PDB entry 2YR4 | X-ray diffraction, 1.70 A resolution | chains A and B

== Chain A (and B) ==
Molecule: Pro-enzyme of L-phenylalanine oxidase
Organism: Pseudomonas sp. P-501
Notes: EC 1.13.12.9; chain B of this document is another copy of the same molecule, construct and numbering; everything in this record applies to it too
UniProt: Q5W9R9 (Q5W9R9_9PSED); residues 1-713 here correspond to UniProt positions 2-714 (UniProt number = residue number + 1)
Amino-acid sequence (721 residues; each row starts with the number of its first residue):
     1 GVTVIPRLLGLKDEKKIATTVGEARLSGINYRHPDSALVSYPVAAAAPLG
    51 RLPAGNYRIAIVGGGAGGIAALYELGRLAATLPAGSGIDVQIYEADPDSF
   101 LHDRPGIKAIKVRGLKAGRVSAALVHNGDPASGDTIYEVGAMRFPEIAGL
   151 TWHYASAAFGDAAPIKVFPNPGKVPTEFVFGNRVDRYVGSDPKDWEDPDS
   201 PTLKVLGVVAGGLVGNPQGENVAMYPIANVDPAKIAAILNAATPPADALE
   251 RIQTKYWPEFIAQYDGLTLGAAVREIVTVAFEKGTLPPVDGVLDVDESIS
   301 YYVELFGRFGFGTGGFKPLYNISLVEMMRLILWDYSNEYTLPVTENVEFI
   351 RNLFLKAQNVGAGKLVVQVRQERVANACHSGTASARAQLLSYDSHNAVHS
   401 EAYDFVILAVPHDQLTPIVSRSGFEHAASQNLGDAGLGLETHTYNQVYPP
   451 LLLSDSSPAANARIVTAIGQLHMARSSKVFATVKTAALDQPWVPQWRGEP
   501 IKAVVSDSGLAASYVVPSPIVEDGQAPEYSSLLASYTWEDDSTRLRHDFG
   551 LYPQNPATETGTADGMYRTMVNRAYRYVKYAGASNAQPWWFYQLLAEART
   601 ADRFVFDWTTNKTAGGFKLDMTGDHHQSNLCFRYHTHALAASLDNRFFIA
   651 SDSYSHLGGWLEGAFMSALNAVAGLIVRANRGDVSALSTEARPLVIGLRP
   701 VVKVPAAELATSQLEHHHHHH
Disordered / not traced: 105-108, 520-526, 547-561, 612-614, 704-721 (chain B: 129-132, 519-526, 548-563, 612-614, 705-721)
Construct notes: expression tag (714-721)
UniProt features mapped onto this chain:
  - binding site (FAD): G1, G67, E94, A95, R119, G140 to R143, V374, S651, D652, G659 to L661
  - binding site (substrate): R143, Y536, G659
Residues lining bound ligands: FAD (flavin-adenine dinucleotide): G1, V62, G63, G64, G65, A66, G67, G68, Y93, E94, A95, D96, A117, G118, R119, V120, V139, G140, A141, M142, R143, F144, E372, R373, V374, A409, V410, P411, Q414, I418, S476, K478, Y536, G615, G616, F617, A650, S651, D652, G659, W660, L661, A664

== Interface between chain A and chain B ==
Residue-residue contacts (137):
  F180(A) - T466(B)
  G181(A) - F424(B)
  G181(A) - A462(B)
  G181(A) - T466(B)
  N182(A) - F424(B)
  N182(A) - P458(B)
  N182(A) - A459(B)
  N182(A) - A462(B)
  G266(A) - L267(B)
  G266(A) - A271(B)
  L267(A) - G266(B)
  T268(A) - T268(B)
  T268(A) - T622(B)  hydrogen bond
  A271(A) - G266(B)
  R274(A) - G623(B)
  R274(A) - H626(B)  hydrogen bond
  V289(A) - A459(B)  hydrophobic
  D290(A) - S457(B)  hydrogen bond
  D290(A) - A459(B)
  V292(A) - S457(B)
  L293(A) - S457(B)
  L293(A) - A459(B)  hydrophobic
  L293(A) - A460(B)
  D294(A) - R699(B)  salt bridge
  D296(A) - H626(B)  salt bridge
  D296(A) - R699(B)
  E297(A) - R463(B)  salt bridge
  E297(A) - L630(B)
  S300(A) - R463(B)
  S300(A) - H626(B)
  Y301(A) - A459(B)  hydrophobic
  E304(A) - Q470(B)
  E304(A) - Q627(B)
  R308(A) - Q470(B)  hydrogen bond
  K317(A) - Q470(B)
  N321(A) - M621(B)
  D413(A) - R544(B)  salt bridge
  Q414(A) - H547(B)
  P417(A) - R573(B)
  S420(A) - R576(B)  hydrogen bond (backbone-side chain)
  R421(A) - N572(B)  hydrogen bond (side chain-backbone)
  R421(A) - Y575(B)
  R421(A) - R576(B)
  R421(A) - Y577(B)  hydrogen bond (backbone-backbone)
  G423(A) - Y577(B)
  F424(A) - G181(B)
  F424(A) - N182(B)
  E425(A) - K579(B)
  Q430(A) - Y577(B)
  N431(A) - Y575(B)  hydrogen bond (backbone-side chain)
  N431(A) - Y577(B)  hydrogen bond (backbone-side chain)
  G433(A) - Y575(B)
  D434(A) - N572(B)  hydrogen bond
  A435(A) - N572(B)  hydrogen bond (backbone-side chain)
  A435(A) - Y575(B)  hydrophobic
  A435(A) - Y592(B)  hydrogen bond (backbone-side chain)
  G436(A) - R568(B)  hydrogen bond (backbone-side chain)
  G436(A) - N572(B)  hydrogen bond (backbone-side chain)
  G436(A) - Y592(B)
  L437(A) - R568(B)
  L437(A) - T569(B)
  L437(A) - N572(B)
  S456(A) - V292(B)
  S457(A) - D290(B)  hydrogen bond
  S457(A) - V292(B)
  S457(A) - L293(B)
  P458(A) - N182(B)
  A459(A) - N182(B)
  A459(A) - V289(B)  hydrophobic
  A459(A) - D290(B)
  A459(A) - L293(B)  hydrophobic
  A459(A) - Y301(B)  hydrophobic
  A460(A) - L293(B)
  A462(A) - G181(B)
  A462(A) - N182(B)
  R463(A) - E297(B)  salt bridge
  R463(A) - S300(B)
  T466(A) - F180(B)
  T466(A) - G181(B)
  T466(A) - D507(B)
  G469(A) - R544(B)  hydrogen bond (backbone-side chain)
  Q470(A) - E304(B)
  Q470(A) - R308(B)  hydrogen bond
  Q470(A) - K317(B)
  Q470(A) - R544(B)
  L471(A) - R544(B)  hydrogen bond (backbone-side chain)
  H472(A) - D540(B)  salt bridge
  R475(A) - T543(B)  hydrogen bond
  R475(A) - R546(B)
  D507(A) - T466(B)
  D540(A) - H472(B)  salt bridge
  T543(A) - R475(B)
  R544(A) - D413(B)  salt bridge
  R544(A) - G469(B)  hydrogen bond (side chain-backbone)
  R544(A) - Q470(B)
  R544(A) - L471(B)  hydrogen bond (side chain-backbone)
  R546(A) - W608(B)  hydrogen bond (side chain-backbone)
  R546(A) - T609(B)  hydrogen bond (side chain-backbone)
  R546(A) - T610(B)
  R568(A) - G436(B)
  R568(A) - L437(B)
  R568(A) - G438(B)
  T569(A) - L437(B)
  N572(A) - R421(B)  hydrogen bond (backbone-side chain)
  N572(A) - D434(B)  hydrogen bond
  N572(A) - A435(B)  hydrogen bond (side chain-backbone)
  N572(A) - G436(B)  hydrogen bond (side chain-backbone)
  N572(A) - L437(B)
  R573(A) - P417(B)
  Y575(A) - R421(B)
  Y575(A) - N431(B)  hydrogen bond (side chain-backbone)
  Y575(A) - G433(B)
  Y575(A) - A435(B)
  R576(A) - S420(B)  hydrogen bond (side chain-backbone)
  R576(A) - R421(B)
  Y577(A) - R421(B)  hydrogen bond (backbone-backbone)
  Y577(A) - G423(B)
  Y577(A) - Q430(B)
  Y577(A) - N431(B)  hydrogen bond (side chain-backbone)
  N585(A) - A428(B)
  Y592(A) - A435(B)  hydrogen bond (side chain-backbone)
  Y592(A) - G436(B)  hydrogen bond (side chain-backbone)
  W608(A) - R546(B)  hydrogen bond (backbone-side chain)
  W608(A) - W608(B)  hydrophobic
  T609(A) - T609(B)
  N611(A) - R546(B)
  M621(A) - N321(B)
  T622(A) - T268(B)  hydrogen bond
  G623(A) - R274(B)
  H626(A) - R274(B)  hydrogen bond
  H626(A) - D296(B)  salt bridge
  H626(A) - S300(B)
  Q627(A) - R274(B)
  Q627(A) - E304(B)
  L630(A) - E297(B)
  R699(A) - D294(B)  salt bridge
  K703(A) - V292(B)
Also at the interface, not in a pair above, chain A (88 interface residues in all): H412, T416, S422, S429, L432, G438, T441, S454, D541, V571, K579, T610, D624, R633
Also at the interface, not in a pair above, chain B (87 interface residues in all): H412, T416, S422, E425, S429, L432, T441, S454, S456, D541, V571, N611, D624, K703

== Summary ==
88 residues of chain A and 87 residues of chain B are in contact; the contacts include 36 hydrogen bonds and
10 salt bridges. Polar contacts include D294(A)-R699(B), D296(A)-H626(B) and E297(A)-R463(B). Ligands of chain
A: flavin-adenine dinucleotide.
Chain A and chain B are both Pro-enzyme of L-phenylalanine oxidase (Pseudomonas sp. P-501); the structure,
Crystal structure of L-phenylalanine oxiase from Psuedomonas sp. P-501, was determined by X-ray diffraction
(same publication as 2YR5).
